PDB entry 4FA1 | X-ray diffraction, 2.18 A resolution | chains B and E of the 6 polymer chains in the assembly

Chain B:
Molecule: Methylamine utilization protein MauG
Organism: Paracoccus denitrificans
Notes: EC 1.-.-.-
UniProt: Q51658 (MAUG_PARDP); residues 1-367 here correspond to UniProt positions 21-387 (UniProt number = residue number + 20)
Amino-acid sequence (373 residues; numbered 1 to 373; the number before each row is that of its first residue):
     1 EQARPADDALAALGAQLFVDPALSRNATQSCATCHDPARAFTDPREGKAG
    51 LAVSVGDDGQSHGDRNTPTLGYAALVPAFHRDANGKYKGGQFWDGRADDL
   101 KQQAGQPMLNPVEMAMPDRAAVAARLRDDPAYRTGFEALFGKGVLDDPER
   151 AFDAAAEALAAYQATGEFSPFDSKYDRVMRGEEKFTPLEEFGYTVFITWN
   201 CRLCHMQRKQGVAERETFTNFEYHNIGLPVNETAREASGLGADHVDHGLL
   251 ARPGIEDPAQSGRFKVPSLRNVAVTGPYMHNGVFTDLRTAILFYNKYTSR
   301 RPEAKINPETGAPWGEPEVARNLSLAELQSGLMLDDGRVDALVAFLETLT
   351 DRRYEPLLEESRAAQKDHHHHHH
Unresolved in the structure: 1-5, 361-373
Glycans and other covalent adducts: heme c (HEC) linked to Cys31, Cys34, Cys201, Cys204
Sequence notes: expression tag (368-373)
Bound ions: heme c Fe site 1 near His35 (its only coordinating residue here); Ca2+: Asn66, Thr275, Pro277; heme c Fe site 2: His205, Tyr294; Na+: Leu250, Arg252, Ile255
Residues lining bound ligands:
  - heme c (HEC), molecule 1: Gln29, Ser30, His35, Arg45, Ser54, Val55, Gly56, Arg65, Asn66, Thr67, Pro68, Thr69, Leu70, Gln91, Phe92, Trp93, Arg96, Leu100, Gln103, Ala104, Pro107, Met108, Glu113, Met114, Leu159, Gln163, Lys265
  - heme c (HEC), molecule 2: Trp93, Asn200, His205, His224, Ile226, Leu228, Phe264, Lys265, Val266, Pro267, Leu269, Val272, Tyr278, Met279, His280, Leu287, Ala290, Ile291, Tyr294, Ser324, Glu327, Leu328, Leu334, Leu342, Leu346
Curated features (UniProtKB/Swiss-Prot):
  - binding site (heme c): Cys31, Cys34, His35, Cys201, Cys204, His205, His280
Reported in the primary citation:
  - mutagenesis - W199F: abolished catalytic activity on TTQ biosynthesis
  - mutagenesis - W199F: abolished catalytic activity on preMADH

Chain E:
Molecule: Methylamine dehydrogenase light chain
Organism: Paracoccus denitrificans
Notes: EC 1.4.9.1
UniProt: P22619 (DHML_PARDE); residues 1-131 here correspond to UniProt positions 58-188 (UniProt number = residue number + 57)
Amino-acid sequence (137 residues; numbered 1 to 137; the number before each row is that of its first residue):
     1 ADAPAGTDPRAKWVPQDNDIQACDYWRHCSIDGNICDCSGGSLTNCPPGT
    51 KLATASWVASCYNPTDGQSYLIAYRDCCGYNVSGRCPCLNTEGELPVYRP
   101 EFANDIIWCFGAEDDAMTYHCTISPIVGKASHHHHHH
Unresolved in the structure: 1-6, 132-137
Disulfides: Cys23-Cys88, Cys29-Cys61, Cys36-Cys121, Cys38-Cys86, Cys46-Cys77, Cys78-Cys109
Glycans and other covalent adducts: covalent link Trp57-Trp108
Modified positions: Trp57 (2-amino-3-(6,7-dioxo-6,7-dihydro-1H-indol-3-yl)-propionic acid; TRQ)
Sequence notes: expression tag (132-137)
Curated features (UniProtKB/Swiss-Prot):
  - modified residue: Trp57 (Tryptophylquinone)
  - cross-link: Trp57 to Trp108 (Tryptophan tryptophylquinone (Trp-Trp))
Reported in the primary citation:
  - post-translational modification sites: Trp57, Trp108

Interface between chain B and chain E:
Pairs across the interface (31; chain B residue first):
  Val178(B) - Ser131(E)
  Met179(B) - Ser131(E)
  Phe185(B) - Ser131(E)
  Glu190(B) - Ser131(E)
  Phe191(B) - Glu101(E)
  Tyr193(B) - Leu71(E)  hydrophobic
  Tyr193(B) - Lys129(E)
  Thr194(B) - Val58(E)
  Thr194(B) - Glu101(E)
  Thr194(B) - Phe102(E)
  Ile197(B) - Leu71(E)  hydrophobic
  Thr198(B) - Ser56(E)
  Thr198(B) - Val58(E)
  Thr198(B) - Glu101(E)
  Trp199(B) - Glu101(E)  hydrogen bond
  Arg202(B) - Thr54(E)  hydrogen bond (side chain-backbone)
  Arg202(B) - Arg75(E)
  Leu203(B) - Thr54(E)
  Met206(B) - Val127(E)
  Gln210(B) - Thr44(E)
  Gln210(B) - Ile126(E)
  Gly211(B) - Ile126(E)  hydrogen bond (backbone-backbone)
  Gly211(B) - Val127(E)
  Val212(B) - Tyr70(E)  hydrophobic
  Val212(B) - Gly128(E)
  Val212(B) - Lys129(E)
  Ser330(B) - Phe110(E)
  Ser330(B) - Gly111(E)  hydrogen bond (backbone-backbone)
  Leu332(B) - Phe110(E)  hydrophobic
  Arg338(B) - Pro100(E)
  Arg338(B) - Glu101(E)  salt bridge
Other interface residues (no listed pair), chain B (22 interface residues in all): Val195, Ala326, Gln329
Other interface residues (no listed pair), chain E (22 interface residues in all): Arg27, Ala55, Ala73, Trp108, Pro125

In short:
The chain B/chain E interface involves 22 residues from each chain; the contacts include 4 hydrogen bonds and
1 salt bridge. Among the polar pairs are Arg338(B)-Glu101(E), Trp199(B)-Glu101(E) and Arg202(B)-Thr54(E). Heme
c is covalently linked to Cys34(B) and Cys201(B). From the paper: W199F of chain B abolishes catalytic
activity on TTQ biosynthesis; modification sites Trp57(E) and Trp108(E).
Here chain B is Methylamine utilization protein MauG and chain E is Methylamine dehydrogenase light chain,
both from Paracoccus denitrificans. Entry 4FA1 (Crystal Structure of WT MauG in Complex with Pre-Methylamine
Dehydrogenase Aged 130 Days) was determined by X-ray diffraction together with 4FA4, 4FA5, 4FA9, 4FAN, 4FAV
and 4FB1 from the same study.
